7SZJ - chains F and X of the 8 polymer chains in the assembly; structure by electron microscopy, 3.11 A resolution.

# Chain F
Protein: RNA polymerase sigma factor RpoD
Organism: Escherichia coli K-12
UniProtKB: P00579 (RPOD_ECOLI); numbering as in UniProt (aligned over 1-613)
Amino-acid sequence (613 residues; row label = number of the first residue in the row):
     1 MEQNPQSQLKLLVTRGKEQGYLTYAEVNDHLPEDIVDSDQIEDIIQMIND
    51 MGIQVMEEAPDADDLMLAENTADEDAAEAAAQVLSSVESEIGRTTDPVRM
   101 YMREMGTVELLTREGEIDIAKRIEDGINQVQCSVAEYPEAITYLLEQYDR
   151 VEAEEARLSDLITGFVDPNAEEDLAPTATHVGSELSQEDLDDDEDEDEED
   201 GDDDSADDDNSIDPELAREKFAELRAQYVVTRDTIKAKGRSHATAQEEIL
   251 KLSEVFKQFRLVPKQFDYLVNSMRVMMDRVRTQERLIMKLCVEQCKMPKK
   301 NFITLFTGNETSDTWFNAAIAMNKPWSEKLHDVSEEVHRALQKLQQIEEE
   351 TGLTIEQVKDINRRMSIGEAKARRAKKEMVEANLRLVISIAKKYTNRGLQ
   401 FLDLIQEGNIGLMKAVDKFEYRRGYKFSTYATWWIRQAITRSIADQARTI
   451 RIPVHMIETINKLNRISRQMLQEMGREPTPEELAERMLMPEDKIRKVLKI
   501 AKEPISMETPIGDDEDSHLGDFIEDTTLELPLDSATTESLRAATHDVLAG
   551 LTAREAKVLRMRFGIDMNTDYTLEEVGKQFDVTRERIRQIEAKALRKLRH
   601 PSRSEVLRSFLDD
Disordered / not traced: 1-90, 168-212, 237-242, 512-516, 613
UniProt features mapped onto this chain:
  - DNA-binding region: Leu-573 to Ala-592 (H-T-H motif)
  - region: Arg-584 to Arg-599 (Interaction with anti-sigma factors)
  - motif: Asp-403 to Gln-406 (Interaction with polymerase core subunit RpoC)
  - site: Arg-562 (Interaction with anti-sigma factors)
  - mutagenesis: Ala-553 (A553D: Disrupts the interaction with Escherichia phage lambda antitermination protein Q), Arg-596 (R596D/E: 2-fold reduction in activation of class II Crp-dependent promoters)

# Chain X
Molecule: 64-nt DNA strand
Sequence (64 nucleotides; row label = number of the first residue in the row):
    17 ATTTCCTCTTGTCAGGCCGGAATAACTCCCTATAATGCGCCACCACTGAC
    67 ACGGACTCTACGAG
Disordered / not traced: 56-62

# Interface between chain F and chain X
Contacting residue pairs - 42 pairs, chain F then chain X:
  Val-98(F) / DC54(X)  base contact
  Arg-99(F) / DC54(X)  base contact
  Arg-99(F) / DG55(X)  base contact
  Met-102(F) / DC54(X)  base contact
  Gly-106(F) / DG53(X)  base contact
  Leu-110(F) / DT52(X)  base contact
  Ala-382(F) / DT52(X)  base contact
  Asn-383(F) / DT52(X)  base contact
  Arg-385(F) / DT52(X)  base contact
  Arg-385(F) / DG53(X)  hydrogen bond to the base
  Leu-386(F) / DT52(X)  sugar contact
  Ser-389(F) / DT52(X)  sugar contact
  Lys-392(F) / DC54(X)  phosphate contact
  Lys-392(F) / DG55(X)  phosphate contact
  Phe-401(F) / DC54(X)  sugar contact
  Phe-419(F) / DA48(X)  base contact
  Glu-420(F) / DA48(X)  base contact
  Arg-423(F) / DA48(X)  base contact
  Tyr-425(F) / DA48(X)  phosphate contact
  Tyr-425(F) / DT49(X)  sugar contact
  Tyr-425(F) / DA50(X)  phosphate contact
  Lys-426(F) / DA50(X)  hydrogen bond to the phosphate
  Lys-426(F) / DA51(X)  salt bridge to the phosphate
  Ser-428(F) / DA51(X)  hydrogen bond to the phosphate
  Ser-428(F) / DT52(X)  base contact
  Thr-429(F) / DA48(X)  sugar contact
  Thr-429(F) / DT49(X)  sugar contact
  Thr-429(F) / DA50(X)  base contact
  Thr-429(F) / DA51(X)  base contact
  Tyr-430(F) / DT47(X)  hydrogen bond to the phosphate
  Tyr-430(F) / DA48(X)  stacking on the base
  Thr-432(F) / DA51(X)  base contact
  Trp-433(F) / DT47(X)  base contact
  Trp-434(F) / DT47(X)  phosphate contact
  Arg-441(F) / DT43(X)  base contact
  Arg-451(F) / DC42(X)  salt bridge to the phosphate
  Pro-453(F) / DA41(X)  sugar contact
  Pro-453(F) / DC42(X)  phosphate contact
  His-455(F) / DA41(X)  salt bridge to the phosphate
  Arg-584(F) / DT25(X)  salt bridge to the phosphate
  Gln-589(F) / DC24(X)  base contact
  Lys-593(F) / DC22(X)  phosphate contact
Other interface residues (no listed pair), chain F (37 interface residues in all): Met-105, Glu-116, Ile-388, Gln-437, Glu-585, Arg-586, Arg-596
Other interface residues (no listed pair), chain X (18 interface residues in all): DT26, DA40, DC46

# Summary
37 residues of chain F face 18 of chain X across their interface, with 4 hydrogen bonds, 4 salt bridges and 1
aromatic stacking contact. Among the polar pairs are Arg-385(F)/DG53(X), Lys-426(F)/DA50(X) and
Ser-428(F)/DA51(X). From UniProt: 2 mutagenesis sites on chain F.
Here chain F is RNA polymerase sigma factor RpoD (Escherichia coli K-12) and chain X is a 64-nt DNA strand.
Entry 7SZJ (Cryo-EM structure of Rifamycin bound to E. coli RNAP and rrnBP1 promoter complex) was determined
by electron microscopy together with 7SZK from the same study.
